PDB entry 8AXV | electron microscopy, 2.80 A resolution | chains C and D of the 12 polymer chains in the assembly

[Chain C (and D)]
Molecule: mRNA-capping enzyme nsP1
Source organism: Chikungunya virus strain S27-African prototype
Notes: EC 2.1.1.-, 2.7.7.-; chain D of this document is another copy of the same molecule, construct and numbering; everything in this record applies to it too
UniProt: Q8JUX6 (POLN_CHIKS); numbering as in UniProt (aligned over 1-535)
Sequence (535 residues; row label = number of the first residue in the row):
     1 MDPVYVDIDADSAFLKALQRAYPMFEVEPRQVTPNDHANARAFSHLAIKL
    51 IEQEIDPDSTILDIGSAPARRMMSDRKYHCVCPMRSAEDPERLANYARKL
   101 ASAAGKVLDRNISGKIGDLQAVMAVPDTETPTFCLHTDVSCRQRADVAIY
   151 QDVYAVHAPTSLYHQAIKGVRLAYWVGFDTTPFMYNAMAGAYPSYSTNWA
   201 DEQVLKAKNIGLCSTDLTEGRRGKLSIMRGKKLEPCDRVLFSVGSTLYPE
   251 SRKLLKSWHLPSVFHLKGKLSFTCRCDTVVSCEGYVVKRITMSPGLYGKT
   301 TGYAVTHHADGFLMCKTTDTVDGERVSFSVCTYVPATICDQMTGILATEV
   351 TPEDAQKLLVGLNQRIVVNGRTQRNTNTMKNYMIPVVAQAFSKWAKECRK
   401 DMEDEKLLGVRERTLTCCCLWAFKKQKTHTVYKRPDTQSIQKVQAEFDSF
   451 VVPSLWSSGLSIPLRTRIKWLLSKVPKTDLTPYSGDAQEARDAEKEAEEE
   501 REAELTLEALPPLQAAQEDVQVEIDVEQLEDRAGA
Unresolved in the structure: 1-2, 222-229, 365-375, 413-422, 449-457, 470-535
Curated features (UniProtKB/Swiss-Prot):
  - active site: His37 (For mRNA-capping enzyme nsP1 activity)
  - binding site (Zn(2+)): His79, Glu129, Cys134, Cys141
  - site: His37 (Involved in the phosphoramide link with 7-methyl-GMP), Ala535 (Cleavage)
  - lipidation (S-palmitoyl cysteine): Cys417, Cys419
Ion coordination: Zn2+: His79, Cys141
Small-molecule neighbours: 2-amino-7-methyl-1,7-dihydro-6H-purin-6-one (MY6): Asp152, Tyr154, Phe178, Phe241, Val243, Tyr248, Glu250
Reported in the primary citation:
  - specificity-determining residues: Glu250 (proposed by the authors, not directly observed)
  - catalytic residues: His37 (citing earlier work)
  - mutagenesis - R41A, R70A, R92A: abolished catalytic activity

[Interface between chain C and chain D]
Residue-residue contacts - 119 pairs, chain C then chain D:
  Pro23(C) with Val32(D); Thr33(D); Asn35(D)
  Met24(C) with Thr33(D)
  Arg171(C) with Arg467(D)
  Tyr185(C) with Ser214(D), hydrogen bond; Thr215(D)
  Val263(C) with Ala87(D), hydrophobic
  Arg275(C) with Ala87(D); Glu88(D); Glu91(D), salt bridge
  Asp277(C) with Ser245(D)
  Thr278(C) with Ser245(D)
  Thr291(C) with Glu91(D)
  Ser293(C) with Glu91(D); Arg467(D)
  Pro294(C) with Arg467(D)
  Tyr297(C) with Ser86(D); Ala87(D), hydrogen bond (backbone-backbone); Pro90(D), hydrophobic; Ser461(D), hydrogen bond; Leu464(D)
  Tyr303(C) with Glu202(D), hydrogen bond; Leu205(D); Leu247(D), hydrophobic
  Val305(C) with Ser245(D); Leu247(D), hydrophobic
  His307(C) with Gly244(D); Ser245(D)
  Met314(C) with Leu217(D), hydrophobic
  Lys316(C) with Glu219(D), salt bridge
  Asp340(C) with Asn381(D)
  Thr343(C) with Gln356(D); Asn381(D), hydrogen bond
  Gly344(C) with Lys357(D)
  Ala347(C) with Glu353(D); Gln356(D)
  Thr348(C) with Glu353(D); Lys357(D)
  Trp394(C) with Asn209(D)
  Glu397(C) with Lys208(D)
  Cys398(C) with Asn209(D)
  Arg399(C) with Glu353(D), salt bridge
  Asp401(C) with Lys208(D), salt bridge; Asn209(D); Thr318(D); Asp319(D); Arg325(D), salt bridge
  Met402(C) with Pro352(D), hydrophobic; Gln389(D)
  Asp404(C) with Thr318(D)
  Glu405(C) with Lys316(D), salt bridge; Lys393(D)
  Lys406(C) with Lys316(D), hydrogen bond (backbone-side chain); Arg325(D); Ser327(D), hydrogen bond (backbone-side chain)
  Leu408(C) with Lys316(D); Ser327(D)
  Gly409(C) with Lys232(D); Leu233(D), hydrogen bond (backbone-backbone); Glu234(D); Ser327(D)
  Val410(C) with Lys231(D); Lys232(D); Leu233(D)
  Arg411(C) with Gln203(D); Gly230(D); Lys231(D); Lys232(D); Leu233(D); Glu324(D); Val326(D)
  Glu412(C) with Lys231(D), hydrogen bond (backbone-side chain); Glu324(D), hydrogen bond (backbone-side chain)
  Phe423(C) with Asp322(D); Glu324(D)
  Lys424(C) with Gly323(D)
  Lys425(C) with Thr218(D); Gly220(D); Arg221(D), hydrogen bond (backbone-backbone); Asp322(D), hydrogen bond (side chain-backbone); Gly323(D)
  Gln426(C) with Thr218(D); Gly220(D), hydrogen bond (backbone-backbone); Gly323(D), hydrogen bond (backbone-backbone); Arg325(D), hydrogen bond
  Thr428(C) with Lys208(D); Asp216(D); Leu217(D); Thr218(D), hydrogen bond (backbone-backbone)
  His429(C) with Leu217(D); Glu219(D), salt bridge
  Thr430(C) with Leu217(D)
  Val431(C) with Thr215(D)
  Lys433(C) with Ile210(D); Cys213(D), hydrogen bond (side chain-backbone)
  Arg434(C) with Asn209(D), hydrogen bond (side chain-backbone); Tyr382(D); Pro385(D)
  Pro435(C) with Tyr382(D)
  Asp436(C) with Asn198(D); Lys380(D), salt bridge; Tyr382(D)
  Thr437(C) with Gly211(D); Tyr382(D)
  Gln438(C) with Ser196(D); Asn198(D); Gly211(D), hydrogen bond (backbone-backbone); Leu212(D); Cys213(D), hydrogen bond (backbone-backbone); Ser242(D); Gly244(D), hydrogen bond (side chain-backbone)
  Ser439(C) with Cys213(D); Ser214(D), hydrogen bond
  Ile440(C) with Leu205(D); Cys213(D); Ser214(D), hydrogen bond (backbone-side chain); Leu247(D), hydrophobic
  Gln441(C) with Ser214(D), hydrogen bond
Interface residues without a listed pair, chain C (62 interface residues in all): Arg20, Thr273, Gly298, Thr301, Cys315, Ser329, Lys400, Leu407, Lys427
Interface residues without a listed pair, chain D (65 interface residues in all): Arg85, Thr246, Thr320, Phe328, Ser329, Val360, Asn377

[Summary]
Chain C and chain D form an interface of 62 and 65 residues respectively; the contacts include 24 hydrogen
bonds and 8 salt bridges. Polar contacts include Arg275(C)-Glu91(D), Lys316(C)-Glu219(D) and
Arg399(C)-Glu353(D). Bound to chain C: 2-amino-7-methyl-1,7-dihydro-6H-purin-6-one. From the paper: the
catalytic residue His37(C); R41A, R70A and R92A of chain C abolish catalytic activity.
Both chains are mRNA-capping enzyme nsP1 (Chikungunya virus strain S27-African prototype). Entry 8AXV
(Structure of an open form of CHIKV nsP1 capping pores) was determined by electron microscopy together with
8AOV, 8APX, 8AOW and 8AOX from the same study.
